Entry 4Z5C (X-ray diffraction, 2.50 A resolution); this record covers chains A and C of the 4 polymer chains in the assembly.

== Chain A ==
Name: Antitoxin HipB
Organism: Escherichia coli
UniProtKB: P23873 (HIPB_ECOLI); residues 4-74 here = UniProt positions 4-74
Chain sequence (71 residues; each row starts with the number of its first residue):
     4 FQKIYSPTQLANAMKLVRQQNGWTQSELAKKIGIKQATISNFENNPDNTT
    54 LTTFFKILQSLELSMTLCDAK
Swiss-Prot annotation at these positions:
  - DNA-binding region: Arg21 to Asn47 (H-T-H motif)

== Chain C ==
Molecule: 21-nt DNA strand
Sequence (21 nucleotides; numbered 1 to 21; the number before each row is that of its first residue):
     1 TTTATCCCGTAGAGCGGATAA

== Interface between chain A and chain C ==
Residue-residue contacts (13):
  Ile37(A) with DC15(C), phosphate contact
  Lys38(A) with DC15(C), hydrogen bond to the phosphate; DG16(C), hydrogen bond to the base; DG17(C), hydrogen bond to the base
  Thr41(A) with DG14(C), sugar contact; DC15(C), hydrogen bond to the phosphate
  Asn44(A) with DA13(C), hydrogen bond to the phosphate; DG14(C), phosphate contact
  Asn51(A) with DG12(C), sugar contact; DA13(C), sugar contact
  Thr52(A) with DG14(C), phosphate contact
  Thr53(A) with DG14(C), hydrogen bond to the phosphate
  Thr56(A) with DG14(C), hydrogen bond to the phosphate
Also at the interface, not in a pair above, chain A (10 interface residues in all): Ala40, Asn48

== In short ==
10 residues of chain A face 6 of chain C across their interface; the contacts include 7 hydrogen bonds. Polar
pairs include Lys38(A)-DG16(C), Lys38(A)-DG17(C) and Lys38(A)-DC15(C). Curated annotation (UniProt) lists 2
mutagenesis sites on chain A.
Chain A is Antitoxin HipB (Escherichia coli) and chain C is a 21-nt DNA strand; the structure, HipB-O3 21mer
complex, was determined by X-ray diffraction.
